6OMM - chains A and E of the 6 polymer chains in the assembly; structure by electron microscopy, 3.17 A resolution.

[Chain A]
Protein: Guanine nucleotide-binding protein G(i) subunit alpha-1
From: Homo sapiens
Reference sequence: P63096 (GNAI1_HUMAN); numbering as in UniProt (aligned over 2-354)
Amino-acid sequence (353 residues; numbered 2 to 354; the number before each row is that of its first residue):
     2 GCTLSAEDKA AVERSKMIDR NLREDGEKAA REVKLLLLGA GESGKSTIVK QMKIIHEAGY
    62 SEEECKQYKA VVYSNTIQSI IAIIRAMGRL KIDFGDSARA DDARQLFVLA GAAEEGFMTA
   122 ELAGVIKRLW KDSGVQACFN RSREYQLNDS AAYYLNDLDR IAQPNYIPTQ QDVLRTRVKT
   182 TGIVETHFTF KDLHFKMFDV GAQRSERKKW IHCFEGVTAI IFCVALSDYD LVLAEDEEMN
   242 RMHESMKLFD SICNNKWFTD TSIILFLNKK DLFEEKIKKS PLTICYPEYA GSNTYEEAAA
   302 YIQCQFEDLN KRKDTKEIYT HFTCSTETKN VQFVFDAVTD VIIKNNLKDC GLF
Disordered / not traced: 2-4, 56-181, 234-240
Differences from the reference sequence: engineered mutation Ala203 (Gly in P63096), Ser326 (Ala in P63096), Glu328 (Asp in P63096)

[Chain E]
Protein: scFv16
From: synthetic construct
Notes: antibody fragment or engineered binder
Amino-acid sequence (247 residues; row label = number of the first residue in the row; note: 14 numbers in that range are skipped by the numbering (no residue carries them; nothing is unmodelled there); a row labelled like 121A-121O holds insertion residues (121A, then the next letters in order)):
     2 VQLVESGGGL VQPGGSRKLS CSASGFAFSS FGMHWVRQAP EKGLEWVAYI SSGSGTIYYA
    62 DTVKGRFTIS RDDPKNTLFL QMTSLRSEDT AMYYCVRSIY YYGSSPFDFW GQGTTLTVSS
121A-121O GGGGSGGGGSGGGGS
   136 SDIVMTQATS SVPVTPGESV SISCRSSKSL LHSNGNTYLY WFLQRPGQSP QLLIYRMSNL
   196 ASGVPERFSG SGSGTAFTLT ISRLEAEDVG VYYCMQHLEY PLTFGAGTKL EL
Disordered / not traced: 121A-121O
Disulfides: Cys22-Cys96, Cys159-Cys229

[Interface between chain A and chain E]
Pairs across the interface (23):
  Leu5(A) - His167(E)
  Ala7(A) - His167(E)
  Ala7(A) - Tyr173(E)  hydrophobic
  Ala7(A) - Leu233(E)
  Glu8(A) - Tyr101(E)
  Glu8(A) - Tyr173(E)
  Glu8(A) - Tyr175(E)  hydrogen bond
  Glu8(A) - Arg191(E)  salt bridge
  Glu8(A) - His232(E)  salt bridge
  Asp9(A) - Asn169(E)
  Lys10(A) - Tyr59(E)
  Ala11(A) - Tyr50(E)
  Ala11(A) - Tyr101(E)  hydrophobic
  Ala12(A) - Tyr101(E)
  Glu14(A) - Ser52(E)
  Glu14(A) - Ser53(E)  hydrogen bond
  Glu14(A) - Gly56(E)
  Glu14(A) - Thr57(E)
  Arg15(A) - Ser31(E)
  Arg15(A) - Ile100(E)
  Arg15(A) - Tyr101(E)
  Arg15(A) - Tyr102(E)
  Met18(A) - Gly54(E)
Interface residues without a listed pair, chain A (11 interface residues in all): Ser6
Interface residues without a listed pair, chain E (19 interface residues in all): Ser168

[Overview]
11 residues of chain A face 19 of chain E across their interface; the contacts include 2 hydrogen bonds and 2
salt bridges. Among the polar pairs are Glu8(A)-Arg191(E), Glu8(A)-His232(E) and Glu8(A)-Tyr175(E).
Here chain A is Guanine nucleotide-binding protein G(i) subunit alpha-1 (Homo sapiens) and chain E is scFv16
(synthetic construct). Entry 6OMM (Cryo-EM structure of formyl peptide receptor 2/lipoxin A4 receptor in
complex with Gi) was determined by electron microscopy.
